6C66 - chains F and L of the 15 polymer chains in the assembly; structure by electron microscopy, 3.66 A resolution.

# Chain F
Molecule: CRISPR-associated protein, Cse4 family
Source organism: Thermobifida fusca (strain YX)
UniProtKB: Q47PJ3 (Q47PJ3_THEFY); residues 1-373 here = UniProt positions 1-373
Chain sequence (373 residues; each row starts with the number of its first residue):
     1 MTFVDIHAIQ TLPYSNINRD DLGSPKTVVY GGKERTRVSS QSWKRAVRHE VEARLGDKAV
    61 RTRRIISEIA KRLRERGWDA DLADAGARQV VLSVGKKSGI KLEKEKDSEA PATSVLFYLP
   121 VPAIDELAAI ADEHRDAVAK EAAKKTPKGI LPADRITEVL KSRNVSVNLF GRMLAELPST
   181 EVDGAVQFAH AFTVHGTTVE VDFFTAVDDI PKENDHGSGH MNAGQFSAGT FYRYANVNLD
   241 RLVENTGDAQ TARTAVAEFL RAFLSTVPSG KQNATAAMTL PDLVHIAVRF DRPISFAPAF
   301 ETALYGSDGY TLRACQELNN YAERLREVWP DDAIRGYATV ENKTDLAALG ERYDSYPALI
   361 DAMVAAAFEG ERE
Disordered / not traced: 1, 368-373

# Chain L
Molecule: Target strand
Sequence (55 nucleotides; each row starts with the number of its first residue):
    13 GCGTCCAGGC GACAGCCCAC ATGGCATTCC ACTTATCACT GGCTTCGTCC GCGCG
Disordered / not traced: 13-15, 66-67

# Chain F / chain L interface
Pairs across the interface - 20 pairs, chain F then chain L:
  Arg63(F) with DT48(L), phosphate contact; DC49(L), salt bridge to the phosphate
  Lys101(F) with DC51(L), phosphate contact
  Glu103(F) with DC49(L), phosphate contact
  Lys106(F) with DT48(L), salt bridge to the phosphate
  Ser114(F) with DA50(L), sugar contact; DC51(L), hydrogen bond to the phosphate
  Ala175(F) with DC51(L), base contact; DT52(L), sugar contact
  Glu176(F) with DC51(L), sugar contact
  Asp215(F) with DC41(L), sugar contact
  His216(F) with DC41(L), base contact
  Gly217(F) with DC41(L), base contact; DC42(L), base contact
  Ser218(F) with DC42(L), hydrogen bond to the base
  His220(F) with DA43(L), hydrogen bond to the sugar; DC44(L), salt bridge to the phosphate
  Met221(F) with DC42(L), base contact; DA43(L), base contact
  Asn222(F) with DC44(L), base contact
Other interface residues (no listed pair), chain F (15 interface residues in all): Val115

# In short
Chain F and chain L form an interface of 15 and 9 residues respectively; the contacts include 3 hydrogen bonds
and 3 salt bridges. Polar contacts include Ser218(F)-DC42(L), His220(F)-DA43(L) and Ser114(F)-DC51(L).
Chain F is CRISPR-associated protein, Cse4 family (Thermobifida fusca (strain YX)) and chain L is Target
strand; the structure, CRISPR RNA-guided surveillance complex, pre-nicking, was determined by electron
microscopy.
